Entry 8GU6 (electron microscopy, 3.10 A resolution); this record covers chains D and A of the 4 polymer chains in the assembly.

== Chain D ==
Molecule: CHAT domain protein
From: Candidatus Scalindua brodae
Reference sequence: A0A0B0EKL4 (A0A0B0EKL4_9BACT); residue numbers follow UniProt; this construct covers 1-716
Chain sequence (716 residues; numbered 1 to 716; the number before each row is that of its first residue):
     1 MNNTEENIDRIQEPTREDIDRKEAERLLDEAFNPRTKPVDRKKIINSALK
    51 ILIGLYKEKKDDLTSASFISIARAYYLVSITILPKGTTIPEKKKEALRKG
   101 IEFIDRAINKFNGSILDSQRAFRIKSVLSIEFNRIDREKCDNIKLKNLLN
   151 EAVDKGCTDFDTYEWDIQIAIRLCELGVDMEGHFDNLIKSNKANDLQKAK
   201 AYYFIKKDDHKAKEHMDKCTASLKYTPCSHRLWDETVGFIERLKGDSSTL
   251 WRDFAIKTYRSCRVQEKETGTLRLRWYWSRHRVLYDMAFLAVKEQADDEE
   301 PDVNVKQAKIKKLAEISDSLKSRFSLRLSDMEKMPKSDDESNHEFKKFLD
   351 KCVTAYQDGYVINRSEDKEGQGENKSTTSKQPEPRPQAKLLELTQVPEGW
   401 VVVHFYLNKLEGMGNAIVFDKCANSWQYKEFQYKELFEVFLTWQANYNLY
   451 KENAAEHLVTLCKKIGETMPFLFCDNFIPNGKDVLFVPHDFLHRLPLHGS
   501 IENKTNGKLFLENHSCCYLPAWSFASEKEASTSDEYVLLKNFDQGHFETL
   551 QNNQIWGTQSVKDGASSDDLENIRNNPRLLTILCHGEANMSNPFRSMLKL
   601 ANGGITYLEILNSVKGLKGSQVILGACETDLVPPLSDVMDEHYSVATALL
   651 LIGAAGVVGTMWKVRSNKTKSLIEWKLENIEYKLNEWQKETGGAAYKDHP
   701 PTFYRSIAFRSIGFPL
Disordered / not traced: 1-14, 333-337, 363-387, 527-533, 679-683, 716
What the authors report for this chain:
  - catalytic residues: His585, Cys627
  - mutagenesis - Y360A: abolished catalytic activity (hydrolysis of Csx30)
  - binding site for the 17-nt RNA strand: Lys92

== Chain A ==
Molecule: RAMP superfamily protein
From: Candidatus Scalindua brodae
Chain sequence (1722 residues; row label = number of the first residue in the row):
     1 MKSNDMNITVELTFFEPYRLVEWFDWDARKKSHSAMRGQAFAQWTWKGKG
    51 RTAGKSFITGTLVRSAVIKAVEELLSLNNGKWEGVPCCNGSFQTDESKGK
   101 KPSFLRKRHTLQWQANNKNICDKEEACPFCILLGRFDNAGKVHERNKDYD
   151 IHFSNFDLDHKQEKNDLRLVDIASGRILNRVDFDTGKAKDYFRTWEADYE
   201 TYGTYTGRITLRNEHAKKLLLASLGFVDKLCGALCRIEVIKKSESPLPSD
   251 TKEQSYTKDDTVEVLSEDHNDELRKQAEVIVEAFKQNDKLEKIRILADAI
   301 RTLRLHGEGVIEKDELPDGKEERDKGHHLWDIKVQGTALRTKLKELWQSN
   351 KDIGWRKFTEMLGSNLYLIYKKETGGVSTRFRILGDTEYYSKAHDSEGSD
   401 LFIPVTPPEGIETKEWIIVGRLKAATPFYFGVQQPSDSIPGKEKKSEDSL
   451 VINEHTSFNILLDKENRYRIPRSALRGALRRDLRTAFGSGCNVSLGGQIL
   501 CNCKVCIEMRRITLKDSVSDFSEPPEIRYRIAKNPGTATVEDGSLFDIEV
   551 GPEGLTFPFVLRYRGHKFPEQLSSVIRYWEENDGKNGMAWLGGLDSTGKG
   601 RFALKDIKIFEWDLNQKINEYIKERGMRGKEKELLEMGESSLPDGLIPYK
   651 FFEERECLFPYKENLKPQWSEVQYTIEVGSPLLTADTISALTEPGNRDAI
   701 AYKKRVYNDGNNAIEPEPRFAVKSETHRGIFRTAVGRRTGDLGKEDHEDC
   751 TCDMCIIFGNEHESSKIRFEDLELINGNEFEKLEKHIDHVAIDRFTGGAL
   801 DKAKFDTYPLAGSPKKPLKLKGRFWIKKGFSGDHKLLITTALSDIRDGLY
   851 PLGSKGGVGYGWVAGISIDDNVPDDFKEMINKTEMPLPEEVEESNNGPIN
   901 NDYVHPGHQSPKQDHKNKNIYYPHYFLDSGSKVYREKDIITHEEFTEELL
   951 SGKINCKLETLTPLIIPDTSDENGLKLQGNKPGHKNYKFFNINGELMIPG
  1001 SELRGMLRTHFEALTKSCFAIFGEDSTLSWRMNADEKDYKIDSNSIRKME
  1051 SQRNPKYRIPDELQKELRNSGNGLFNRLYTSERRFWSDVSNKFENSIDYK
  1101 REILRCAGRPKNYKGGIIRQRKDSLMAEELKVHRLPLYDNFDIPDSAYKA
  1151 NDHCRKSATCSTSRGCRERFTCGIKVRDKNRVFLNAANNNRQYLNNIKKS
  1201 NHDLYLQYLKGEKKIRFNSKVITGSERSPIDVIAELNERGRQTGFIKLSG
  1251 LNNSNKSQGNTGTTFNSGWDRFELNILLDDLETRPSKSDYPRPRLLFTKD
  1301 QYEYNITKRCERVFEIDKGNKTGYPVDDQIKKNYEDILDSYDGIKDQEVA
  1351 ERFDTFTRGSKLKVGDLVYFHIDGDNKIDSLIPVRISRKCASKTLGGKLD
  1401 KALHPCTGLSDGLCPGCHLFGTTDYKGRVKFGFAKYENGPEWLITRGNNP
  1451 ERSLTLGVLESPRPAFSIPDDESEIPGRKFYLHHNGWRIIRQKQLEIRET
  1501 VQPERNVTTEVMDKGNVFSFDVRFENLREWELGLLLQSLDPGKNIAHKLG
  1551 KGKPYGFGSVKIKIDSLHTFKINSNNDKIKRVPQSDIREYINKGYQKLIE
  1601 WSGNNSIQKGNVLPQWHVIPHIDKLYKLLWVPFLNDSKLEPDVRYPVLNE
  1651 ESKGYIEGSDYTYKKLGDKDNLPYKTRVKGLTTPWSPWNPFQVIAEHEEQ
  1701 EVNVTGSRPSVTDKIERDGKMV
Disordered / not traced: 1-5, 48-49, 161-165, 241-268, 377-386, 392-398, 442-453, 638-641, 883-898, 915-918, 1028-1392, 1572-1578, 1602-1612, 1635-1638, 1692-1722
Bound ions: Zn2+ site 1: Cys88, Cys121, Cys127, Cys130; Zn2+ site 2: Cys491, Cys501, Cys503, Cys506; Zn2+ site 3: His747, Cys750, Cys752, Cys755; Zn2+ site 4: Cys1018, Cys1406, Cys1414, Cys1417

== How chain D and chain A interact ==
Contacting residue pairs (35):
  Lys92(D) with Thr387(A)
  Glu438(D) with Asp400(A); Leu401(A)
  Leu441(D) with Leu401(A), hydrophobic; Ile499(A), hydrophobic
  Thr442(D) with Phe402(A); Ile403(A); Pro404(A)
  Gln444(D) with Asn502(A)
  Ala445(D) with His109(A); Ile403(A), hydrophobic; Asn502(A)
  Asn446(D) with Pro404(A), hydrogen bond (side chain-backbone); Val405(A); Thr406(A), hydrogen bond (side chain-backbone)
  Asn448(D) with Asn502(A), hydrogen bond; Ile507(A)
  Leu449(D) with Val405(A), hydrophobic; Ile507(A), hydrophobic
  Tyr450(D) with Val405(A), hydrophobic; Thr406(A); Pro407(A); Pro408(A); His566(A)
  Asn453(D) with Pro408(A)
  His457(D) with Pro404(A); Thr406(A)
  Glu587(D) with Ser489(A)
  Ala588(D) with Ser489(A)
  Met590(D) with Gly490(A); Cys491(A), hydrophobic; Cys503(A), hydrophobic
  Leu635(D) with Asn502(A); Cys503(A)
  Asp637(D) with Ile499(A)
Other interface residues (no listed pair), chain D (23 interface residues in all): Glu91, Phe437, Lys451, Ser591, Arg595, Val638
Other interface residues (no listed pair), chain A (25 interface residues in all): Asp184, Tyr389, Ile411, Asn492, Lys504, Arg511

== In short ==
The interface between chain D and chain A involves 23 residues on one side and 25 on the other, with 3
hydrogen bonds. Polar contacts include Asn446(D)-Pro404(A), Asn446(D)-Thr406(A) and Asn448(D)-Asn502(A). From
the paper: catalytic residues His585(D) and Cys627(D); Y360A of chain D abolishes catalytic activity
(hydrolysis of Csx30).
Chain D is CHAT domain protein and chain A is RAMP superfamily protein, both from Candidatus Scalindua brodae;
the structure, Structure of the SbCas7-11-crRNA-NTR-Csx29 complex, was determined by electron microscopy,
deposited together with 8GNA.
